PDB entry 5YST | X-ray diffraction, 2.04 A resolution | chains A and C of the 3 polymer chains in the assembly

== Chain A ==
Protein: GTP-binding nuclear protein Ran
Organism: Homo sapiens
UniProtKB: P62826 (RAN_HUMAN); residues 1-216 here = UniProt positions 1-216
Chain sequence (216 residues; each row starts with the number of its first residue):
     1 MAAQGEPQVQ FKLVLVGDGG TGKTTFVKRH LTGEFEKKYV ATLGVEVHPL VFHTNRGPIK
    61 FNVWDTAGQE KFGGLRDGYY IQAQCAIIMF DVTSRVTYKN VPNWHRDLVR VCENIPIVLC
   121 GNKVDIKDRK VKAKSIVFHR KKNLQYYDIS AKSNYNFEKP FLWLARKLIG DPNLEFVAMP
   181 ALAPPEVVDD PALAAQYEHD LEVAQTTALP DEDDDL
Disordered / not traced: 1-8
Sequence notes: engineered mutation Asp189 (Met in P62826)
Bound ions: Mg2+: Thr24, Thr42 (together with GTP)
Small-molecule neighbours: GTP (guanosine-5'-triphosphate): Asp18, Gly19, Gly20, Thr21, Gly22, Lys23, Thr24, Thr25, Phe35, Glu36, Lys37, Lys38, Tyr39, Val40, Ala41, Thr42, Thr66, Ala67, Gly68, Gln69, Asn122, Lys123, Asp125, Ile126, Ser150, Ala151, Lys152

== Chain C ==
Protein: Exportin-1
Organism: Saccharomyces cerevisiae (strain ATCC 204508 / S288c)
Notes: fragment: lacking C-terminal inhibitory tail
UniProtKB: P30822 (XPO1_YEAST); numbering as in UniProt; present here: 1-376, 414-1052
Chain sequence (1017 residues; numbered -1 to 1052; 37 numbers in that range are skipped by the numbering (no residue carries them; nothing is unmodelled there); the number before each row is that of its first residue; numbers below 1 keep their minus sign (Gly-1 is residue -1)):
    -1 GAMEGILDFS NDLDIALLDQ VVSTFYQGSG VQQKQAQEIL TKFQDNPDAW QKADQILQFS
    59 TNPQSKFIAL SILDKLITRK WKLLPNDHRI GIRNFVVGMI ISMCQDDEVF KTQKNLINKS
   119 DLTLVQILKQ EWPQNWPEFI PELIGSSSSS VNVCENNMIV LKLLSEEVFD FSAEQMTQAK
   179 ALHLKNSMSK EFEQIFKLCF QVLEQGSSSS LIVATLESLL RYLHWIPYRY IYETNILELL
   239 STKFMTSPDT RAITLKCLTE VSNLKIPQDN DLIKRQTVLF FQNTLQQIAT SVMPVTADLK
   299 ATYANANGND QSFLQDLAMF LTTYLARNRA LLESDESLRE LLLNAHQYLI QLSKIEEREL
   359 FKTTLDYWHN LVADLFYE
   414 PLKKHIYEEI CSQLRLVIIE NMVRPEEVLV VENDEGEIVR EFVKESDTIQ LYKSEREVLV
   474 YLTHLNVIDT EEIMISKLAR QIDGSEWSWH NINTLSWAIG SISGTMSEDT EKRFVVTVIK
   534 DLLGLCEQKR GKDNKAVVAS DIMYVVGQYP RFLKAHWNFL RTVILKLFEF MHETHEGVQD
   594 MACDTFIKIV QKCKYHFVIQ QPRESEPFIQ TIIRDIQKTT ADLQPQQVHT FYKACGIIIS
   654 EERSVAERNR LLSDLMQLPN MAWDTIVEQS TANPTLLLDS ETVKIIANII KTNVAVCTSM
   714 GADFYPQLGH IYYNMLQLYR AVSSMISAQV AAEGLIATKT PKVRGLRTIK KEILKLVETY
   774 ISKARNLDDV VKVLVEPLLN AVLEDYMNNV PDARDAEVLN CMTTVVEKVG HMIPQGVILI
   834 LQSVFECTLD MINKDFTEYP EHRVEFYKLL KVINEKSFAA FLELPPAAFK LFVDAICWAF
   894 KHNNRDVEVN GLQIALDLVK NIERMGNVPF ANEFHKNYFF IFVSETFFVL TDSDHKSGFS
   954 KQALLLMKLI SLVYDNKISV PLYQEAEVPQ GTSNQVYLSQ YLANMLSNAF PHLTSEQIAS
  1014 FLSALTKQCK DLVVFKGTLR DFLVQIKEVG GDPTDYLFA
Sequence notes: expression tag (-1 to 0); engineered mutation Gly537 (Asp in P30822), Cys539 (Thr in P30822), Glu540 (Val in P30822), Gln541 (Lys in P30822)

== How chain A and chain C interact ==
Residue-residue contacts - 60 pairs, chain A then chain C:
  Val45(A) with Gln35(C)
  Val47(A) with Gln31(C)
  Trp64(A) with Phe23(C), hydrophobic; Gln31(C)
  Gly74(A) with Gln42(C), hydrogen bond (backbone-side chain)
  Leu75(A) with Phe23(C), hydrophobic; Gln42(C)
  Arg76(A) with Asp72(C), salt bridge
  Asp77(A) with Phe65(C); Lys117(C), salt bridge
  Gly78(A) with Tyr24(C), hydrogen bond (backbone-side chain); Phe65(C)
  Tyr79(A) with Phe23(C), hydrophobic; Gln35(C), hydrogen bond; Thr39(C)
  Ile81(A) with Tyr24(C); Gln62(C); Phe65(C), hydrophobic
  Gln82(A) with Gln25(C), hydrogen bond; Gln62(C)
  Lys99(A) with Glu172(C), salt bridge
  Asn103(A) with Phe169(C); Glu172(C), hydrogen bond
  Arg106(A) with Phe169(C); Gln173(C)
  Arg110(A) with Leu120(C); Leu161(C); Glu164(C), salt bridge; Glu165(C), salt bridge
  Val111(A) with Phe65(C), hydrophobic; Asn113(C)
  Glu113(A) with Asn116(C)
  Arg129(A) with Ser459(C)
  Ala133(A) with Gln463(C)
  Lys134(A) with Gln463(C)
  His139(A) with Glu357(C), salt bridge
  Arg140(A) with Met317(C); Lys360(C); Thr361(C), hydrogen bond; Asp364(C), salt bridge
  Lys141(A) with Lys254(C), hydrogen bond (backbone-side chain); Glu258(C), salt bridge
  Asn143(A) with Lys254(C), hydrogen bond; Ser310(C); Gln313(C), hydrogen bond; Asp314(C), hydrogen bond
  Gln145(A) with Glu355(C), hydrogen bond; Glu357(C)
  Tyr146(A) with Glu357(C)
  Asp148(A) with Asp460(C)
  Tyr155(A) with Val456(C), hydrophobic; Glu458(C); Asp460(C), hydrogen bond
  Asn156(A) with Asp460(C)
  Lys167(A) with Gln309(C)
  Pro172(A) with Ala302(C); Asn303(C)
  Thr206(A) with Ile749(C)
  Ala208(A) with Lys752(C)
  Glu212(A) with Arg757(C)
Other interface residues (no listed pair), chain A (41 interface residues in all): Lys12, Leu43, Gly44, Val96, Asn100, Pro102, Asp213
Other interface residues (no listed pair), chain C (50 interface residues in all): Leu38, Ile66, Ser69, Lys73, Thr257, Ala304, Thr461, Lys949

== Summary ==
The interface between chain A and chain C involves 41 residues on one side and 50 on the other, with 12
hydrogen bonds and 8 salt bridges. Polar contacts include Arg76(A)-Asp72(C), Asp77(A)-Lys117(C) and
Lys99(A)-Glu172(C). Bound to chain A: GTP.
Chain A is GTP-binding nuclear protein Ran (Homo sapiens) and chain C is Exportin-1 (Saccharomyces cerevisiae
(strain ATCC 204508 / S288c)); the structure, RanM189D in complex with RanBP1-CRM1, was determined by X-ray
diffraction.
